Entry 8B1T (electron microscopy, 3.40 A resolution); this record covers chains B and D of the 5 polymer chains in the assembly.

# Chain B
Molecule: RecBCD enzyme subunit RecB
Organism: Escherichia coli
Notes: EC 3.1.11.5
Reference sequence: A0A024LB08 (A0A024LB08_ECOLX); numbering as in UniProt (aligned over 1-1180)
Amino-acid sequence (1180 residues; numbered 1 to 1180; the number before each row is that of its first residue):
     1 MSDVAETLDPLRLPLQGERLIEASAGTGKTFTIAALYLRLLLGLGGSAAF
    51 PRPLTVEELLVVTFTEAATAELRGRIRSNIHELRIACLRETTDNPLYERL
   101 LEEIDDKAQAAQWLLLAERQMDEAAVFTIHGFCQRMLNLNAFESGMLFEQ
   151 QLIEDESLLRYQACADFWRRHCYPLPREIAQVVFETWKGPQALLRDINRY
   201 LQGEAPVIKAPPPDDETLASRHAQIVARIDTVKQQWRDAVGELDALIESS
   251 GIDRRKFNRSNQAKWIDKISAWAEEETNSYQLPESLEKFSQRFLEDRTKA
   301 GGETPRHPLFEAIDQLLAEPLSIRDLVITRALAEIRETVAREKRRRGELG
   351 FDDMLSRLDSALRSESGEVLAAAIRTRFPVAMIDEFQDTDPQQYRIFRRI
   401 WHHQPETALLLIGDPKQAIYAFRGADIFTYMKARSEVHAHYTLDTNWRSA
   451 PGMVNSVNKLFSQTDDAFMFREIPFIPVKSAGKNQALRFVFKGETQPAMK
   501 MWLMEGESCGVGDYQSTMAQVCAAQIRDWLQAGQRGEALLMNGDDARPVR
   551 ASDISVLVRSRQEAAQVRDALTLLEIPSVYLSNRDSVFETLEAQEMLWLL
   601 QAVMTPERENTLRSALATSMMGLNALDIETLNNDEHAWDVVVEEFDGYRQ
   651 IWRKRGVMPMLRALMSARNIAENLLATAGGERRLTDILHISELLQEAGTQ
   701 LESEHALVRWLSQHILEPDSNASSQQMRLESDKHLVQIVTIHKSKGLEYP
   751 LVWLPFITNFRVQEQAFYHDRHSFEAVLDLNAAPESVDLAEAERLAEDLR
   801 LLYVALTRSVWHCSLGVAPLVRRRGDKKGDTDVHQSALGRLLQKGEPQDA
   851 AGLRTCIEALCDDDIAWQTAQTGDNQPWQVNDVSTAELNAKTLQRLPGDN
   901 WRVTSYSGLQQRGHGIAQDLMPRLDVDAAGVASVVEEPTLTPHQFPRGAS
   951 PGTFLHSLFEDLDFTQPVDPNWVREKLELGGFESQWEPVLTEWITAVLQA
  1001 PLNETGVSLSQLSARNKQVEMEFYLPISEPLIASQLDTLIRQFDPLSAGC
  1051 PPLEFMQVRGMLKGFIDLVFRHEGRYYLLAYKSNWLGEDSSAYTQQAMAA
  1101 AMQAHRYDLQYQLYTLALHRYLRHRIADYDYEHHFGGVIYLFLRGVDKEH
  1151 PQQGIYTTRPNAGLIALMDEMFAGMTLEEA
Unresolved in the structure: 1-4, 912-940, 1175-1180
Construct notes: engineered mutation Ala1080 (Asp in A0A024LB08)
Ion coordination: Mg2+: Thr30 (together with AMP-PNP)
Residues lining bound ligands: AMP-PNP (ANP; phosphoaminophosphonic acid-adenylate ester): Ser24, Ala25, Gly26, Thr27, Gly28, Lys29, Thr30, Phe31, Glu385, Gln417, Trp447, Arg448, Lys483, Gly746, Glu748, Arg808
Reported in the primary citation:
  - mutagenesis - D1080A: abolished catalytic activity on DNA substrates (citing earlier work)

# Chain D
Molecule: RecBCD enzyme subunit RecD
Organism: Escherichia coli
Notes: EC 3.1.11.5
Reference sequence: P04993 (RECD_ECOLI); residue numbers follow UniProt; this construct covers 1-608
Amino-acid sequence (608 residues; row label = number of the first residue in the row):
     1 MKLQKQLLEAVEHKQLRPLDVQFALTVAGDEHPAVTLAAALLSHDAGEGH
    51 VCLPLSRLENNEASHPLLATCVSEIGELQNWEECLLASQAVSRGDEPTPM
   101 ILCGDRLYLNRMWCNERTVARFFNEVNHAIEVDEALLAQTLDKLFPVSDE
   151 INWQKVAAAVALTRRISVISGGPGTGKTTTVAKLLAALIQMADGERCRIR
   201 LAAPTGKAAARLTESLGKALRQLPLTDEQKKRIPEDASTLHRLLGAQPGS
   251 QRLRHHAGNPLHLDVLVVDEASMIDLPMMSRLIDALPDHARVIFLGDRDQ
   301 LASVEAGAVLGDICAYANAGFTAERARQLSRLTGTHVPAGTGTEAASLRD
   351 SLCLLQKSYRFGSDSGIGQLAAAINRGDKTAVKTVFQQDFTDIEKRLLQS
   401 GEDYIAMLEEALAGYGRYLDLLQARAEPDLIIQAFNEYQLLCALREGPFG
   451 VAGLNERIEQFMQQKRKIHRHPHSRWYEGRPVMIARNDSALGLFNGDIGI
   501 ALDRGQGTRVWFAMPDGNIKSVQPSRLPEHETTWAMTVHKSQGSEFDHAA
   551 LILPSQRTPVVTRELVYTAVTRARRRLSLYADERILSAAIATRTERRSGL
   601 AALFSSRE
Unresolved in the structure: 1, 61-64, 607-608

# Interface between chain B and chain D
Residue-residue contacts (12):
  Glu607(B) with Ser525(D)
  Glu609(B) with Ala490(D); Arg526(D), salt bridge
  Glu635(B) with Arg526(D), salt bridge
  Trp638(B) with Arg526(D)
  Asp639(B) with Gln523(D); Arg526(D)
  Val642(B) with Ser525(D); Arg526(D)
  Glu643(B) with Gln523(D), hydrogen bond; Ser525(D)
  Asp646(B) with Ser525(D), hydrogen bond
Interface residues without a listed pair, chain D (5 interface residues in all): Leu527

# Overview
8 residues of chain B and 5 residues of chain D are in contact; the contacts include 2 hydrogen bonds and 2
salt bridges. Among the polar pairs are Glu609(B)-Arg526(D), Glu635(B)-Arg526(D) and Glu643(B)-Gln523(D).
Chain B binds AMP-PNP. The paper reports that D1080A of chain B abolishes catalytic activity on DNA
substrates.
Here chain B is RecBCD enzyme subunit RecB and chain D is RecBCD enzyme subunit RecD, both from Escherichia
coli. Entry 8B1T (RecBCD-DNA in complex with the phage protein Abc2) was determined by electron microscopy
(same publication as 8B1R and 8B1U).
